PDB entry 5LCZ | X-ray diffraction, 2.33 A resolution | chains A and B

Chain A (and B):
Protein: Glutathione S-transferase A1, Glutathione S-transferase alpha-2
From: Homo sapiens
Notes: EC 2.5.1.18; chain B of this document is another copy of the same molecule, construct and numbering; everything in this record applies to it too
UniProt: chimeric construct of P08263, P04903: residues 1-53 from P08263 (GSTA1_HUMAN) positions 1-53 (same numbers); residues 54-65 from P04903 positions 54-65 (same numbers); residues 66-85 from P08263 (GSTA1_HUMAN) positions 66-85 (same numbers); residues 86-213 from P04903 positions 86-213 (same numbers); residues 214-222 from P08263 (GSTA1_HUMAN) positions 214-222 (same numbers)
Chain sequence (222 residues; numbered 1 to 222; the number before each row is that of its first residue):
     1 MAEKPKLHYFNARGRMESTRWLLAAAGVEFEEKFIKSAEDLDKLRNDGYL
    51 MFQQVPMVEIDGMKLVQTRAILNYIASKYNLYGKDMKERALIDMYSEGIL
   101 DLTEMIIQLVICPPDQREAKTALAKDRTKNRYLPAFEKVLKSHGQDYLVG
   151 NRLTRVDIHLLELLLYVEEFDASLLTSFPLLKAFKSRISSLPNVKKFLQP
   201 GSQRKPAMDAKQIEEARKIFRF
Disordered / not traced: 1, 107-120, 211-222 (chain B: 1, 211-222)
Curated features (UniProtKB/Swiss-Prot):
  - binding site (glutathione): Tyr9, Arg45, Gln54, Val55, Gln67, Thr68
  - modified residue: Met1 (N-acetylmethionine), Ala2 (N-acetylalanine), Lys4 (N6-succinyllysine)
Small-molecule neighbours: glutathione (GSH): Tyr9, Phe10, Arg15, Arg45, Gln53, Gln54, Val55, Pro56, Gln67, Thr68

Chain A / chain B interface:
Residue-residue contacts - 65 pairs, chain A then chain B:
  Met51(A) - Met94(B)  hydrophobic
  Met51(A) - Tyr95(B)  hydrophobic
  Met51(A) - Ala135(B)
  Met51(A) - Phe136(B)  hydrophobic
  Met51(A) - Val139(B)  hydrophobic
  Phe52(A) - Met94(B)
  Phe52(A) - Gly98(B)
  Phe52(A) - Arg131(B)  hydrogen bond (backbone-side chain)
  Phe52(A) - Tyr132(B)  hydrophobic
  Phe52(A) - Ala135(B)  hydrophobic
  Phe52(A) - Phe136(B)  hydrophobic
  Gln53(A) - Arg131(B)
  Gln54(A) - Arg131(B)
  Asp61(A) - Lys87(B)  hydrogen bond (backbone-side chain)
  Lys64(A) - Met94(B)
  Leu65(A) - Ala90(B)
  Leu65(A) - Met94(B)  hydrophobic
  Val66(A) - Met94(B)  hydrophobic
  Gln67(A) - Met94(B)
  Gln67(A) - Glu97(B)
  Gln67(A) - Gly98(B)
  Gln67(A) - Asp101(B)  hydrogen bond
  Arg69(A) - Arg69(B)
  Arg69(A) - Glu97(B)  salt bridge
  Ala70(A) - Asp93(B)
  Ala70(A) - Met94(B)
  Asn73(A) - Tyr82(B)
  Asn73(A) - Asp93(B)  hydrogen bond
  Tyr74(A) - Met86(B)
  Tyr74(A) - Lys87(B)
  Tyr74(A) - Ala90(B)  hydrophobic
  Ser77(A) - Met86(B)
  Ser77(A) - Arg89(B)
  Lys78(A) - Met86(B)
  Tyr82(A) - Asn73(B)
  Met86(A) - Tyr74(B)
  Met86(A) - Ser77(B)
  Met86(A) - Lys78(B)
  Lys87(A) - Asp61(B)
  Lys87(A) - Met63(B)
  Arg89(A) - Ser77(B)  hydrogen bond
  Ala90(A) - Leu65(B)
  Ala90(A) - Ala70(B)
  Ala90(A) - Tyr74(B)  hydrophobic
  Leu91(A) - Met63(B)  hydrophobic
  Asp93(A) - Ala70(B)
  Asp93(A) - Asn73(B)  hydrogen bond
  Met94(A) - Met51(B)  hydrophobic
  Met94(A) - Phe52(B)
  Met94(A) - Lys64(B)
  Met94(A) - Leu65(B)  hydrophobic
  Met94(A) - Val66(B)  hydrophobic
  Met94(A) - Gln67(B)
  Met94(A) - Ala70(B)
  Tyr95(A) - Met51(B)  hydrophobic
  Glu97(A) - Gln67(B)
  Glu97(A) - Arg69(B)  salt bridge
  Gly98(A) - Phe52(B)
  Gly98(A) - Gln67(B)
  Asp101(A) - Gln67(B)  hydrogen bond
  Arg131(A) - Phe52(B)  hydrogen bond (side chain-backbone)
  Arg131(A) - Gln54(B)
  Tyr132(A) - Phe52(B)  hydrophobic
  Ala135(A) - Met51(B)
  Phe136(A) - Phe52(B)  hydrophobic
Also at the interface, not in a pair above, chain A (33 interface residues in all): Arg45, Met63
Also at the interface, not in a pair above, chain B (33 interface residues in all): Arg45, Gln53

Summary:
Chain A and chain B each contribute 33 residues to their interface, with 8 hydrogen bonds and 2 salt bridges.
Polar pairs include Arg69(A)-Glu97(B), Phe52(A)-Arg131(B) and Asp61(A)-Lys87(B). Ligands of chain A:
glutathione. UniProt lists 6 glutathione-binding residues on chain A.
Chain A and chain B are both Glutathione S-transferase A1, Glutathione S-transferase alpha-2 (Homo sapiens);
the structure, Chimeric GST, was determined by X-ray diffraction together with 5LD0 from the same study.
